PDB entry 8FEZ | electron microscopy, 3.72 A resolution | chains B and C of the 3 polymer chains in the assembly

== Chain B (and C) ==
Name: Spike glycoprotein
From: Severe acute respiratory syndrome coronavirus 2
Notes: chain C of this document is another copy of the same molecule, construct and numbering; everything in this record applies to it too
UniProtKB: P0DTC2 (SPIKE_SARS2); residue numbers follow UniProt; this construct covers 1-1208
Sequence (1243 residues; numbered 1 to 1243; the number before each row is that of its first residue):
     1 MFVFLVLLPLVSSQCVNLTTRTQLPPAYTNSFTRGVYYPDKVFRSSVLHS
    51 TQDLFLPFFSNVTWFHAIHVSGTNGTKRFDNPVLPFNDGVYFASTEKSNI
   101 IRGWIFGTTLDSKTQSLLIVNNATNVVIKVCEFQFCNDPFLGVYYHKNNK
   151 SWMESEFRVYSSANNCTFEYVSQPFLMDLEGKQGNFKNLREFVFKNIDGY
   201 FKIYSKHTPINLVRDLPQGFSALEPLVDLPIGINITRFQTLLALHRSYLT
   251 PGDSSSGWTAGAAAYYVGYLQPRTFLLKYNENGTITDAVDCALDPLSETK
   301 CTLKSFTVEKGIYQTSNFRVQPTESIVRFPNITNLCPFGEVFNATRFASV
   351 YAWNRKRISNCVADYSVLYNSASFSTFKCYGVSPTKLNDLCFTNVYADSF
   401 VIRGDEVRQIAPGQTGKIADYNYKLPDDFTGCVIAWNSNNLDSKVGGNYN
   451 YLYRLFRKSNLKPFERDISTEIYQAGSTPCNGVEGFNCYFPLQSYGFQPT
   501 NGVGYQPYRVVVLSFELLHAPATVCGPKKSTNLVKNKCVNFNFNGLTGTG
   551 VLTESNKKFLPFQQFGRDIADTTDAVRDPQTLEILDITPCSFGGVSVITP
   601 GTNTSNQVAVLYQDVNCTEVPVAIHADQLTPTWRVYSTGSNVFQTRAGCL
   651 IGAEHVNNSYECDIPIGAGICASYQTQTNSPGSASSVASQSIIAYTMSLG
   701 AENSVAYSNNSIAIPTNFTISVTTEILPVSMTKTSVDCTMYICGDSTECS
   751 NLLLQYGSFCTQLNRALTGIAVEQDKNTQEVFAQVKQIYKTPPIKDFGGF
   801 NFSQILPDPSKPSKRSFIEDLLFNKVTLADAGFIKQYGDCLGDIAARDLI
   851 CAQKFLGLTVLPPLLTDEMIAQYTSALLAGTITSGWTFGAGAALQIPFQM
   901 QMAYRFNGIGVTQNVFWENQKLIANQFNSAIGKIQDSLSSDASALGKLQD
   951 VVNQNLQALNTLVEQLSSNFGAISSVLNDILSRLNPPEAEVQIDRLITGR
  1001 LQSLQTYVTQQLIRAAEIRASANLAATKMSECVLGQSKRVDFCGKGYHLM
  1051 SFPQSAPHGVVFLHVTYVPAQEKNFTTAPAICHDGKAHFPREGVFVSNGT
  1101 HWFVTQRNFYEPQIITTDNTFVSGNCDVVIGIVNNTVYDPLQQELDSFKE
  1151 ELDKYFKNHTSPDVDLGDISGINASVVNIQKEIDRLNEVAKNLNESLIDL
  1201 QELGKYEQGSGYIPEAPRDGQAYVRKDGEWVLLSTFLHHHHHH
Disordered / not traced: 1-27, 70-71, 97-98, 146-162, 177-189, 212-214, 243-264, 347-351, 374-375, 396-404, 423-426, 440-492, 498-501, 505-507, 516-522, 623-640, 676-688, 828-850, 1144-1243 (chain C: 1-24, 70-76, 114-116, 135-136, 144-153, 177-188, 243-263, 409-411, 457-458, 465-467, 473-502, 516-520, 626-640, 677-689, 828-852, 1148-1243)
Differences from the reference sequence: conflict Gly682 (Arg in P0DTC2), Ser683 (Arg in P0DTC2), Ser685 (Arg in P0DTC2), Pro986 (Lys in P0DTC2), Pro987 (Val in P0DTC2); engineered mutation Leu856 (Asn in P0DTC2), Gln899 (Ala in P0DTC2), Phe916 (Leu in P0DTC2), Trp917 (Tyr in P0DTC2), Asp941 (Thr in P0DTC2), Leu956 (Ala in P0DTC2), Glu964 (Lys in P0DTC2), Asn985 (Asp in P0DTC2), Gln1143 (Pro in P0DTC2); expression tag (1209-1243)
Curated features (UniProtKB/Swiss-Prot):
  - region: Asn280 to Cys301 (Putative superantigen), Arg403 to Asp405 (Integrin-binding motif), Asn448 to Phe456 (Immunodominant HLA epitope recognized by the CD8+), Pro681, Ala684 (Putative superantigen), Ser816 to Tyr837 (Fusion peptide 1), Lys835 to Phe855 (Fusion peptide 2), Asp1163 to Glu1202 (Heptad repeat 2)
  - site: Arg815, Ser816 (Cleavage)
  - glycosylation: Asn17 (N-linked (GlcNAc...) (complex) asparagine), Asn61 (N-linked (GlcNAc...) (hybrid) asparagine), Asn74 (N-linked (GlcNAc...) (complex) asparagine), Asn122 (N-linked (GlcNAc...) (hybrid) asparagine), Asn149 (N-linked (GlcNAc...) (complex) asparagine), Asn165 (N-linked (GlcNAc...) (complex) asparagine), Asn234 (N-linked (GlcNAc...) (high mannose) asparagine), Asn282 (N-linked (GlcNAc...) (complex) asparagine), Thr323 (O-linked (GalNAc) threonine), Ser325 (O-linked (HexNAc...) serine), Asn331 (N-linked (GlcNAc...) (complex) asparagine), Asn343 (N-linked (GlcNAc...) (complex) asparagine), Asn603 (N-linked (GlcNAc...) (hybrid) asparagine), Asn616 (N-linked (GlcNAc...) (complex) asparagine), Asn657 (N-linked (GlcNAc...) (complex) asparagine), Thr676 (O-linked (GlcNAc...) threonine), Thr678 (O-linked (GlcNAc...) threonine), Asn709 (N-linked (GlcNAc...) (high mannose) asparagine), Asn717 (N-linked (GlcNAc...) (hybrid) asparagine), Asn801 (N-linked (GlcNAc...) (hybrid) asparagine) and 6 more in UniProt
  - natural variant: Leu5 (L5F: In strain: Iota/B.1.526), Ser13 (S13I: In strain: Epsilon/B.1.427/B.1.429), Leu18 (L18F: In strain: Beta/B.1.351, Gamma/P.1 and 1 more), Thr19 (T19I: In strain: Omicron/BQ.1.1, Omicron/XBB.1.5 and 1 more; T19R: In strain: Delta/B.1.617.2, Omicron/BA.2 and 4 more), Thr20 (T20N: In strain: Gamma/P.1), Leu24 to Ala27 (sequence variant, change not given here; In strain: Omicron/BA.2, Omicron/BA.2.12.1 and 6 more), Pro26 (P26S: In strain: Gamma/P.1), Gln52 (Q52H: In strain: Omicron/EG.5.1), Ala67 (A67V: In strain: Eta/B.1.525, Omicron/BA.1), His69 to Val70 (deletion: In strain: Alpha/B.1.1.7, Eta/B.1.525 and 5 more), Gly75 (G75V: In strain: Lambda/C.37), Thr76 (T76I: In strain: Lambda/C.37), 81 further natural variant entries in UniProt
  - mutagenesis: His69 to Val70 (Increased incorporation of cleaved spike into virions), Asn121 (N121Q: Partial loss of biliverdin affinity), Arg190 (R190K: Partial loss of biliverdin affinity), Asn234 (N234Q: Increased resistance to neutralizing antibodies), Asn331 (N331Q: Reduced viral infectivity), Asn343 (N343Q: Reduced viral infectivity), Leu452 (L452R: Increased resistance to neutralizing antibodies. Decreases HLA binding to NF9 epitope. Increased binding affinity to human ACE2), Tyr453 (Y453F: Decreased HLA binding to NF9 epitope. Increased binding affinity to human ACE2), Ala475 (A475V: Increased resistance to neutralizing antibodies), Val483 (V483A: Increased resistance to neutralizing antibodies), Glu484 (E484D: Increased replication in human TMEM106B overexpressing cells), Phe490 (F490L: Increased resistance to neutralizing antibodies and human covalescent sera neutralization), 12 further mutagenesis entries in UniProt
Disulfide bonds: Cys131-Cys166, Cys291-Cys301, Cys336-Cys361, Cys379-Cys432, Cys391-Cys525, Cys538-Cys590, Cys617-Cys649, Cys662-Cys671, Cys738-Cys760, Cys1032-Cys1043

== Interface between chain B and chain C ==
Contacting residue pairs (80):
  Asn317(B) - Thr739(C)
  Arg357(B) - Thr167(C)
  Gly545(B) - Asn978(C)  hydrogen bond (backbone-side chain)
  Lys557(B) - Phe43(C)
  Lys558(B) - Phe43(C)
  Lys558(B) - Asn282(C)
  Phe559(B) - Phe43(C)  hydrophobic
  Phe562(B) - Tyr38(C)  hydrophobic
  Phe562(B) - Lys41(C)
  Phe562(B) - Glu224(C)
  Phe562(B) - Pro225(C)
  Gln563(B) - Lys41(C)
  Gln564(B) - Lys41(C)  hydrogen bond (backbone-backbone)
  Phe565(B) - Lys41(C)  hydrogen bond (backbone-backbone)
  Phe565(B) - Val42(C)
  Phe565(B) - Phe43(C)  hydrogen bond (backbone-backbone)
  Gly566(B) - Phe43(C)
  Arg567(B) - Phe43(C)  hydrogen bond (backbone-backbone)
  Arg567(B) - Arg44(C)
  Ala570(B) - Lys854(C)
  Phe592(B) - Asp737(C)
  Phe592(B) - Met740(C)  hydrophobic
  Ala647(B) - Pro862(C)  hydrophobic
  Gly667(B) - Pro863(C)
  Ala668(B) - Pro862(C)  hydrophobic
  Ala668(B) - Pro863(C)  hydrogen bond (backbone-backbone)
  Ala668(B) - Leu864(C)
  Gly669(B) - Leu864(C)  hydrogen bond (backbone-backbone)
  Leu699(B) - Lys786(C)
  Leu699(B) - Gln787(C)
  Leu699(B) - Ile788(C)  hydrogen bond (backbone-backbone)
  Leu699(B) - Tyr873(C)
  Gly700(B) - Gln787(C)
  Gly700(B) - Ile788(C)
  Ala701(B) - Gln787(C)
  Ala701(B) - Ile788(C)
  Glu702(B) - Ile788(C)
  Asn703(B) - Ile788(C)  hydrogen bond (backbone-backbone)
  Asn703(B) - Tyr789(C)
  Asn703(B) - Lys790(C)  hydrogen bond (backbone-backbone)
  Ser704(B) - Tyr789(C)
  Tyr707(B) - Asp796(C)  hydrogen bond (side chain-backbone)
  Tyr707(B) - Ile896(C)
  Tyr707(B) - Pro897(C)  hydrophobic
  Tyr707(B) - Phe898(C)  hydrogen bond (side chain-backbone)
  Asn709(B) - Lys795(C)
  Asn709(B) - Pro897(C)
  Asn710(B) - Pro897(C)
  Ser711(B) - Gln895(C)
  Ser711(B) - Ile896(C)
  Ser711(B) - Pro897(C)
  Ile712(B) - Gln895(C)
  Ala713(B) - Leu894(C)
  Ala713(B) - Gln895(C)  hydrogen bond (backbone-backbone)
  Gln957(B) - Arg765(C)
  Thr961(B) - Gln762(C)
  Gln965(B) - Tyr756(C)
  Ser968(B) - Tyr756(C)
  Ser968(B) - Gly757(C)
  Asn969(B) - Gln755(C)
  Phe970(B) - Gln755(C)  hydrogen bond (backbone-backbone)
  Phe970(B) - Tyr756(C)  hydrophobic
  Gly971(B) - Gln755(C)  hydrogen bond (backbone-backbone)
  Pro987(B) - Asp427(C)
  Val1040(B) - Ser1030(C)
  Asp1041(B) - Ser1030(C)
  Gly1046(B) - Gly889(C)  hydrogen bond (backbone-backbone)
  Gly1046(B) - Ala890(C)
  Tyr1047(B) - Trp886(C)  hydrogen bond (side chain-backbone)
  Pro1069(B) - Ala890(C)
  Pro1069(B) - Ala892(C)
  Pro1079(B) - Trp917(C)  hydrophobic
  Phe1089(B) - Asn914(C)
  Phe1089(B) - Trp917(C)
  Gly1093(B) - Tyr904(C)  hydrogen bond (backbone-side chain)
  Val1094(B) - Tyr904(C)
  Arg1107(B) - Tyr904(C)
  Phe1121(B) - Asn914(C)
  Val1129(B) - Trp917(C)
  Val1129(B) - Glu918(C)
Also at the interface, not in a pair above, chain B (64 interface residues in all): Asn360, Gly548, Thr549, Thr572, Pro665, Ser698, Val705, Lys1045, Val1068, Glu1072, Glu1092, Ser1123, Gly1124, Val1128
Also at the interface, not in a pair above, chain C (58 interface residues in all): Asp40, Pro230, Asp745, Leu754, Ser758, Phe759, Pro792, Leu856, Thr883, Gln913, Val963, Glu1031, Leu1034

== Summary ==
The interface between chain B and chain C involves 64 residues on one side and 58 on the other, with 18
hydrogen bonds. Among the polar pairs are Gly545(B)-Asn978(C), Tyr707(B)-Asp796(C) and Tyr707(B)-Phe898(C).
From UniProt: 24 mutagenesis sites on chain B.
Both chains are Spike glycoprotein (Severe acute respiratory syndrome coronavirus 2). Entry 8FEZ
(Prefusion-stabilized SARS-CoV-2 spike protein) was determined by electron microscopy, deposited together with
7TN1 and 8E15.
